6CNF - chains B and C of the 21 polymer chains in the assembly; structure by electron microscopy, 4.50 A resolution (low resolution: residue-level contacts below are approximate; hydrogen-bond / salt-bridge calls are withheld).

[Chain B]
Molecule: DNA-directed RNA polymerase III subunit RPC2
From: Saccharomyces cerevisiae (strain ATCC 204508 / S288c)
Notes: EC 2.7.7.6
UniProtKB: P22276 (RPC2_YEAST); residues 1-1149 here = UniProt positions 1-1149
Sequence (1149 residues; each row starts with the number of its first residue):
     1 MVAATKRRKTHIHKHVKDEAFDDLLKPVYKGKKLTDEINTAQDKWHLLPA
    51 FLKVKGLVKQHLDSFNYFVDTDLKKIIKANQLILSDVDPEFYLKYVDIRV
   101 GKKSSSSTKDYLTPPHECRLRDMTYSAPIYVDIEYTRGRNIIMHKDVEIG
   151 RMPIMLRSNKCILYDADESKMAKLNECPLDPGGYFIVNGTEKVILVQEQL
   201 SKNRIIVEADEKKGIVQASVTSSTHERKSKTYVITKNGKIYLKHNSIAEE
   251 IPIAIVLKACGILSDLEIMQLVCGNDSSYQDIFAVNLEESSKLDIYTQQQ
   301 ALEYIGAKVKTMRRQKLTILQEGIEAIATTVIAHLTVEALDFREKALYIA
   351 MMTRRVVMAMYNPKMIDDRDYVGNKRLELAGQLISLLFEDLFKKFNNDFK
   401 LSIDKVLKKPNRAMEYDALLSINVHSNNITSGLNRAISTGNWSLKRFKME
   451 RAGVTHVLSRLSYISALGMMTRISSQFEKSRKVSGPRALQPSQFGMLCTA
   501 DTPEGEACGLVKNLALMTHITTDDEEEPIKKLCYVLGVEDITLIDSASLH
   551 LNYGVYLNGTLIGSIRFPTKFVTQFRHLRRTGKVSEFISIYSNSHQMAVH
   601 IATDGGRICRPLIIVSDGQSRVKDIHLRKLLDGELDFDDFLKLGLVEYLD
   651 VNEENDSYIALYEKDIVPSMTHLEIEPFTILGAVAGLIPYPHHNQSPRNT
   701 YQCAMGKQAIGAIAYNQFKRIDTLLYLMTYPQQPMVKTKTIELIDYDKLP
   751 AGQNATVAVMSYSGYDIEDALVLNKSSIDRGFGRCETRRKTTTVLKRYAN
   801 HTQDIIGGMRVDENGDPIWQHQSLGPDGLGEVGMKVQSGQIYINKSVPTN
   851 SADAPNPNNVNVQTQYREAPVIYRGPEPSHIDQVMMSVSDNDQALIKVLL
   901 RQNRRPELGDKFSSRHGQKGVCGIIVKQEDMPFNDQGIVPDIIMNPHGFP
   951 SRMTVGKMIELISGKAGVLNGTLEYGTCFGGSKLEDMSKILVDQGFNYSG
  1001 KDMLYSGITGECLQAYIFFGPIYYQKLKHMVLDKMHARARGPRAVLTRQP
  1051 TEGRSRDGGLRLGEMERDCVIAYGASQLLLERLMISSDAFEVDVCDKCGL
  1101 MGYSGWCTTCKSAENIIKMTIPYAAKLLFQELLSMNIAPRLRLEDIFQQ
Unresolved in the structure: 1-35
Metal / ion sites: Zn2+: C1095, K1097, C1098, C1107, C1110
UniProt features mapped onto this chain:
  - zinc finger: C1095 to C1110 (C4-type)
  - binding site (Zn(2+)): C1095, C1098, C1107, C1110

[Chain C]
Molecule: DNA-directed RNA polymerases I and III subunit RPAC1
From: Saccharomyces cerevisiae (strain ATCC 204508 / S288c)
UniProtKB: P07703 (RPAC1_YEAST); residues 1-335 here = UniProt positions 1-335
Sequence (335 residues; each row starts with the number of its first residue):
     1 MSNIVGIEYNRVTNTTSTDFPGFSKDAENEWNVEKFKKDFEVNISSLDAR
    51 EANFDLINIDTSIANAFRRIMISEVPSVAAEYVYFFNNTSVIQDEVLAHR
   101 IGLVPLKVDPDMLTWVDSNLPDDEKFTDENTIVLSLNVKCTRNPDAPKGS
   151 TDPKELYNNAHVYARDLKFEPQGRQSTTFADCPVVPADPDILLAKLRPGQ
   201 EISLKAHCILGIGGDHAKFSPVSTASYRLLPQINILQPIKGESARRFQKC
   251 FPPGVIGIDEGSDEAYVKDARKDTVSREVLRYEEFADKVKLGRVRNHFIF
   301 NVESAGAMTPEEIFFKSVRILKNKAEYLKNCPITQ
UniProt features mapped onto this chain:
  - modified residue: S2 (N-acetylserine), S17 (Phosphoserine)

[Chain B / chain C interface]
Residue-residue contacts - 75 pairs, chain B then chain C:
  F718(B) - V91(C)
  T729(B) - V96(C)
  Y730(B) - V96(C)
  Y730(B) - R100(C)
  S776(B) - A217(C)
  D779(B) - H99(C)
  D779(B) - L103(C)
  D779(B) - D215(C)
  D779(B) - H216(C)
  D779(B) - A217(C)
  R780(B) - L103(C)
  R780(B) - A217(C)
  G781(B) - H99(C)
  R784(B) - H99(C)
  E786(B) - Q93(C)
  E786(B) - V96(C)
  R788(B) - Q93(C)
  D882(B) - Q93(C)
  R901(B) - Q93(C)
  R901(B) - D94(C)
  R901(B) - E95(C)
  N903(B) - E95(C)
  Q928(B) - I72(C)
  E929(B) - R68(C)
  E929(B) - R69(C)
  E929(B) - I70(C)
  E929(B) - I72(C)
  E929(B) - S73(C)
  D930(B) - R69(C)
  F933(B) - R68(C)
  F933(B) - Y227(C)
  N934(B) - S226(C)
  D935(B) - S226(C)
  D935(B) - T274(C)
  Q936(B) - T224(C)
  Q936(B) - S226(C)
  G937(B) - T224(C)
  G937(B) - S226(C)
  V992(B) - E278(C)
  G995(B) - T274(C)
  G995(B) - S276(C)
  F996(B) - T274(C)
  F996(B) - S276(C)
  N997(B) - S276(C)
  N997(B) - R277(C)
  Y998(B) - E278(C)
  Y998(B) - R281(C)
  K1001(B) - R277(C)
  M1003(B) - V275(C)
  M1003(B) - R293(C)
  Y1005(B) - Y227(C)
  Y1005(B) - L229(C)
  Y1005(B) - R293(C)
  G1007(B) - R68(C)
  G1007(B) - R69(C)
  I1008(B) - N65(C)
  I1008(B) - R69(C)
  T1009(B) - N65(C)
  G1010(B) - T61(C)
  G1010(B) - N65(C)
  G1010(B) - Y227(C)
  E1011(B) - T15(C)
  E1011(B) - T16(C)
  E1011(B) - T61(C)
  C1012(B) - T15(C)
  C1012(B) - L229(C)
  C1012(B) - R293(C)
  L1013(B) - V12(C)
  Q1014(B) - V12(C)
  Y1016(B) - I7(C)
  Y1016(B) - E8(C)
  Y1016(B) - Y9(C)
  Y1016(B) - R11(C)
  Y1016(B) - V12(C)
  Y1016(B) - R277(C)
Also at the interface, not in a pair above, chain B (46 interface residues in all): K775, I778, H880, R905, S988, D1002, S1006, A1015
Also at the interface, not in a pair above, chain C (43 interface residues in all): V5, S62, G213, G214, S223, R228, C250

[Overview]
46 residues of chain B face 43 of chain C across their interface. The Zn2+ site is built by C1095(B),
K1097(B), C1098(B), C1107(B) and C1110(B). UniProt lists 4 Zn2+-binding residues on chain B.
Here chain B is DNA-directed RNA polymerase III subunit RPC2 and chain C is DNA-directed RNA polymerases I and
III subunit RPAC1, both from Saccharomyces cerevisiae (strain ATCC 204508 / S288c). Entry 6CNF (Yeast RNA
polymerase III elongation complex) was determined by electron microscopy (same publication as 6CNB, 6CNC and
6CND).
